Entry 4PD4 (X-ray diffraction, 3.04 A resolution); this record covers chains A and H of the 11 polymer chains in the assembly.

[Chain A]
Molecule: Cytochrome b-c1 complex subunit 1, mitochondrial
Organism: Saccharomyces cerevisiae (strain ATCC 204508 / S288c)
Reference sequence: P07256 (QCR1_YEAST); residue numbers follow UniProt; this construct covers 27-457
Sequence (431 residues; each row starts with the number of its first residue):
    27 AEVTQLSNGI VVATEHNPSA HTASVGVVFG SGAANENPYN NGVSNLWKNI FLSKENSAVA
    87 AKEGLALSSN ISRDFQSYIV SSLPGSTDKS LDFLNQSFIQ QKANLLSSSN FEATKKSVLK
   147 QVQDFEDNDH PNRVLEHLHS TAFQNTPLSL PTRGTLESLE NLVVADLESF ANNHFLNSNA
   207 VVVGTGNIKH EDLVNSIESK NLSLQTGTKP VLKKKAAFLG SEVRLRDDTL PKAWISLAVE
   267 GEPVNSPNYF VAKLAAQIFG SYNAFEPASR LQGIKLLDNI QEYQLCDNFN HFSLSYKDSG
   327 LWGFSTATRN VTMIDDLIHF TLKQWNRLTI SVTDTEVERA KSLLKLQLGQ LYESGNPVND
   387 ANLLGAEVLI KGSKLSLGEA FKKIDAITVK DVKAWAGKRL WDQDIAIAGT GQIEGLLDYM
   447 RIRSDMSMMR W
Differences from the reference sequence: conflict Asp-153 (Glu in P07256)

[Chain H]
Molecule: Cytochrome b-c1 complex subunit 8
Organism: Saccharomyces cerevisiae (strain ATCC 204508 / S288c)
Reference sequence: P08525 (QCR8_YEAST); residue numbers follow UniProt; this construct covers 2-94
Sequence (93 residues; each row starts with the number of its first residue):
     2 GPPSGKTYMG WWGHMGGPKQ KGITSYAVSP YAQKPLQGIF HNAVFNSFRR FKSQFLYVLI
    62 PAGIYWYWWK NGNEYNEFLY SKAGREELER VNV

[How chain A and chain H interact]
Residue-residue contacts - 37 pairs, chain A then chain H:
  Gln-170(A) with Val-29(H)
  Leu-245(A) with Val-29(H), hydrophobic; Ala-33(H), hydrophobic
  Gly-246(A) with Val-29(H); Ser-30(H), hydrogen bond (backbone-backbone)
  Ser-247(A) with Ala-28(H); Val-29(H)
  Glu-248(A) with Tyr-27(H); Ala-28(H), hydrogen bond (backbone-backbone)
  Val-249(A) with Ser-26(H); Tyr-27(H), hydrophobic
  Arg-250(A) with Thr-25(H); Ser-26(H), hydrogen bond (backbone-backbone)
  Leu-251(A) with Thr-25(H)
  Arg-252(A) with Gln-21(H)
  Asp-253(A) with Gln-21(H); Lys-22(H)
  Asp-254(A) with Lys-20(H), hydrogen bond (backbone-side chain); Gln-21(H), hydrogen bond (backbone-backbone)
  Thr-255(A) with Lys-22(H)
  Val-337(A) with Gly-14(H)
  Thr-338(A) with Trp-13(H)
  Asp-428(A) with Tyr-32(H)
  Asp-430(A) with Ser-30(H), hydrogen bond; Tyr-32(H)
  Glu-440(A) with Trp-13(H); Gly-14(H), hydrogen bond (side chain-backbone); His-15(H), hydrogen bond (side chain-backbone); Met-16(H), hydrogen bond (side chain-backbone)
  Gly-441(A) with Trp-13(H); Gly-14(H)
  Leu-443(A) with Trp-13(H), hydrophobic
  Tyr-445(A) with Ser-30(H); Pro-31(H)
  Met-446(A) with Pro-31(H), hydrophobic; Tyr-32(H), hydrophobic
  Arg-449(A) with Tyr-32(H), hydrogen bond
Also at the interface, not in a pair above, chain H (20 interface residues in all): Trp-12, Pro-19, Gly-23, Ile-24

[Overview]
Chain A and chain H form an interface of 22 and 20 residues respectively; the contacts include 10 hydrogen
bonds. Polar contacts include Asp-254(A)/Lys-20(H), Asp-430(A)/Ser-30(H) and Glu-440(A)/Gly-14(H).
Here chain A is Cytochrome b-c1 complex subunit 1, mitochondrial and chain H is Cytochrome b-c1 complex
subunit 8, both from Saccharomyces cerevisiae (strain ATCC 204508 / S288c). Entry 4PD4 (Structural analysis of
atovaquone-inhibited cytochrome bc1 complex reveals the molecular basis of antimalarial drug action) was
determined by X-ray diffraction.
